PDB entry 4A3E | X-ray diffraction, 3.40 A resolution | chains A and N of the 15 polymer chains in the assembly

== Chain A ==
Name: DNA-directed RNA polymerase II subunit RPB1
From: Saccharomyces cerevisiae
Notes: EC 2.7.7.6
Reference sequence: P04050 (RPB1_YEAST); numbering as in UniProt (aligned over 1-1732)
Sequence (1732 residues; row label = number of the first residue in the row):
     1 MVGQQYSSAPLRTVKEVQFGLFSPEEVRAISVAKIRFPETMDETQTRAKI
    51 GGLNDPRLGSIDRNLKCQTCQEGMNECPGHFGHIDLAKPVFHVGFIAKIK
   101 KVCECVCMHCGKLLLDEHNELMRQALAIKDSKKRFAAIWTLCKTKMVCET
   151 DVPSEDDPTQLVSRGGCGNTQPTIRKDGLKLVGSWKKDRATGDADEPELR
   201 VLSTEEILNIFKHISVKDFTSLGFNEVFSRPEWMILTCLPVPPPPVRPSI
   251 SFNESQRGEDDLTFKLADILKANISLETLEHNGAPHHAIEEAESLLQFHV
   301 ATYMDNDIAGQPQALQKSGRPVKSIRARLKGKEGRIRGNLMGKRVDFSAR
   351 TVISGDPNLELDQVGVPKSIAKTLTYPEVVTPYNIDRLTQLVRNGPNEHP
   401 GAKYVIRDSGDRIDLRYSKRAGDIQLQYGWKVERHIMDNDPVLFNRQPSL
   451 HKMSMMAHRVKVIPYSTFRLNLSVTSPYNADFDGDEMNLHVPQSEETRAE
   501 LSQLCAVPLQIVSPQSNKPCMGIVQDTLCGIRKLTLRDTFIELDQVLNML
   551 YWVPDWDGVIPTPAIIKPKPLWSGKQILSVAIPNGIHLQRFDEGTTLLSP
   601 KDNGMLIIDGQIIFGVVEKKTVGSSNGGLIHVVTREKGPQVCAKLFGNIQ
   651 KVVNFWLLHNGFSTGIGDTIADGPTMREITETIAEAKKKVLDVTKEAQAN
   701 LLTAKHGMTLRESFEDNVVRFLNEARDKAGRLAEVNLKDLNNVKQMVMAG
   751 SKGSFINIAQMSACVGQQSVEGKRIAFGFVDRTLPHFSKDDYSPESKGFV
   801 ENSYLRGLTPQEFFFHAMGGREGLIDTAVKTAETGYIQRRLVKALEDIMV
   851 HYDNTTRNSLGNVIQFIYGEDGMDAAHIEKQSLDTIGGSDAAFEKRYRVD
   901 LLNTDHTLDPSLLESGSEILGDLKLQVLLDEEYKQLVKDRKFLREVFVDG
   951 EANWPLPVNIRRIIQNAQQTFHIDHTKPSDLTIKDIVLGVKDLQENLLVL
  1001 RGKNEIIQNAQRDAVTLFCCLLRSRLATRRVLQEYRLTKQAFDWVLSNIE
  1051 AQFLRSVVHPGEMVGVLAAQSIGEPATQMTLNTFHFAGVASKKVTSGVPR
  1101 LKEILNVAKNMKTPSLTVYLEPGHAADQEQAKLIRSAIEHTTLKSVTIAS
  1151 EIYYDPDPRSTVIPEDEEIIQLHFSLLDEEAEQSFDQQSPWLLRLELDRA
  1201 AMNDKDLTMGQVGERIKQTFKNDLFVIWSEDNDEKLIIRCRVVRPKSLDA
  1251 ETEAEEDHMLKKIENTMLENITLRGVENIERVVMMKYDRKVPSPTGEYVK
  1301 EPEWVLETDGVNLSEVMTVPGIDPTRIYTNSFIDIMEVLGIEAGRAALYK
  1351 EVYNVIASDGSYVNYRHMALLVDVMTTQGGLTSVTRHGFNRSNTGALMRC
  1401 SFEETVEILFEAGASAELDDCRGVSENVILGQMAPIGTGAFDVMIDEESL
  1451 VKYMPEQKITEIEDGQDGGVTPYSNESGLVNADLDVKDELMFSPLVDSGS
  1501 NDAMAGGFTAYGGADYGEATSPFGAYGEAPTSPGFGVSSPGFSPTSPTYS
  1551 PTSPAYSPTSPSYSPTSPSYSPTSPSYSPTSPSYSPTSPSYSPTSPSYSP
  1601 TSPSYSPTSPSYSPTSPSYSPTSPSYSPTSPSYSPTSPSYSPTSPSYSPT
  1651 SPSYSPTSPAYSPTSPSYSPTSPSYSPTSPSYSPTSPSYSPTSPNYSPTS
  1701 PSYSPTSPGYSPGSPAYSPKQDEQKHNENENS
Disordered / not traced: 1-2, 1082-1091, 1177-1186, 1244-1253, 1456-1732
Metal / ion sites: Zn2+ site 1: Cys-67, Cys-70, Cys-77, His-80; Zn2+ site 2: Cys-107, Cys-110, Cys-148, Cys-167; Mg2+: Asp-481, Asp-483, Asp-485 (shared with 1 residue of chain P)
Ligand contacts: AMP-CPP (APC; diphosphomethylphosphonic acid adenosyl ester): Arg-446, Pro-448, Asn-479, Asp-481, Asp-483, Lys-752, Gln-1078, Leu-1081
UniProt features mapped onto this chain:
  - region: Pro-248 to Asp-260 (Lid loop), Asn-306 to Lys-323 (Rudder loop), Pro-810 to Glu-822 (Bridging helix)
  - binding site (Zn(2+)): Cys-67, Cys-70, Cys-77, His-80, Cys-107, Cys-110, Cys-148, Cys-167
  - binding site (Mg(2+)): Asp-481, Asp-483, Asp-485
  - modified residue: Thr-1471 (Phosphothreonine)
  - cross-link (Glycyl lysine isopeptide (Lys-Gly)): Lys-695 (interchain with G-Cter in ubiquitin), Lys-1246 (interchain with G-Cter in ubiquitin), Lys-1350 (interchain with G-Cter in ubiquitin)
  - natural variant: Ser-1653 to Pro-1659 (deletion: In strain: A364A)
  - mutagenesis: Lys-1246 (K1246R: Impairs ubiquitination during transcription stress)
From the paper describing this entry:
  - mutagenesis - Q1078N, Q1078S: abolished growth (citing earlier work)

== Chain N ==
Molecule: 14-nt DNA strand
Sequence (14 nucleotides; each row starts with the number of its first residue):
     1 TAAGTACTTGAGCT
Disordered / not traced: 1-2, 11-14

== Chain A / chain N interface ==
Pairs across the interface (7; chain A residue first):
  Lys-1102(A) / DA3(N)  sugar contact
  Lys-1102(A) / DG4(N)  sugar contact
  Asn-1106(A) / DT5(N)  phosphate contact
  Ala-1108(A) / DT5(N)  phosphate contact
  Lys-1112(A) / DG4(N)  salt bridge to the phosphate
  His-1387(A) / DT5(N)  hydrogen bond to the phosphate
  His-1387(A) / DA6(N)  sugar contact
Interface residues without a listed pair, chain A (6 interface residues in all): Arg-1386

== Summary ==
The interface between chain A and chain N involves 6 residues on one side and 4 on the other, with 1 hydrogen
bond and 1 salt bridge. Polar pairs include His-1387(A)/DT5(N) and Lys-1112(A)/DG4(N). Bound to chain A:
AMP-CPP. The paper reports that Q1078N and Q1078S of chain A abolish growth.
Here chain A is DNA-directed RNA polymerase II subunit RPB1 (Saccharomyces cerevisiae) and chain N is a 14-nt
DNA strand. Entry 4A3E (RNA Polymerase II initial transcribing complex with a 5nt DNA-RNA hybrid and soaked
with AMPCPP) was determined by X-ray diffraction together with 4A3B, 4A3C, 4A3D, 4A3F, 4A3G, 4A3I and 4
further entries from the same study.
